Entry 8Q3I (electron microscopy, 3.11 A resolution); this record covers chains C and H of the 8 polymer chains in the assembly.

[Chain C]
Name: DNA-directed RNA polymerase subunit beta
From: Mycolicibacterium smegmatis MC2 155
Notes: EC 2.7.7.6
UniProt: P60281 (RPOB_MYCS2); numbering as in UniProt (aligned over 1-1169)
Sequence (1169 residues; each row starts with the number of its first residue):
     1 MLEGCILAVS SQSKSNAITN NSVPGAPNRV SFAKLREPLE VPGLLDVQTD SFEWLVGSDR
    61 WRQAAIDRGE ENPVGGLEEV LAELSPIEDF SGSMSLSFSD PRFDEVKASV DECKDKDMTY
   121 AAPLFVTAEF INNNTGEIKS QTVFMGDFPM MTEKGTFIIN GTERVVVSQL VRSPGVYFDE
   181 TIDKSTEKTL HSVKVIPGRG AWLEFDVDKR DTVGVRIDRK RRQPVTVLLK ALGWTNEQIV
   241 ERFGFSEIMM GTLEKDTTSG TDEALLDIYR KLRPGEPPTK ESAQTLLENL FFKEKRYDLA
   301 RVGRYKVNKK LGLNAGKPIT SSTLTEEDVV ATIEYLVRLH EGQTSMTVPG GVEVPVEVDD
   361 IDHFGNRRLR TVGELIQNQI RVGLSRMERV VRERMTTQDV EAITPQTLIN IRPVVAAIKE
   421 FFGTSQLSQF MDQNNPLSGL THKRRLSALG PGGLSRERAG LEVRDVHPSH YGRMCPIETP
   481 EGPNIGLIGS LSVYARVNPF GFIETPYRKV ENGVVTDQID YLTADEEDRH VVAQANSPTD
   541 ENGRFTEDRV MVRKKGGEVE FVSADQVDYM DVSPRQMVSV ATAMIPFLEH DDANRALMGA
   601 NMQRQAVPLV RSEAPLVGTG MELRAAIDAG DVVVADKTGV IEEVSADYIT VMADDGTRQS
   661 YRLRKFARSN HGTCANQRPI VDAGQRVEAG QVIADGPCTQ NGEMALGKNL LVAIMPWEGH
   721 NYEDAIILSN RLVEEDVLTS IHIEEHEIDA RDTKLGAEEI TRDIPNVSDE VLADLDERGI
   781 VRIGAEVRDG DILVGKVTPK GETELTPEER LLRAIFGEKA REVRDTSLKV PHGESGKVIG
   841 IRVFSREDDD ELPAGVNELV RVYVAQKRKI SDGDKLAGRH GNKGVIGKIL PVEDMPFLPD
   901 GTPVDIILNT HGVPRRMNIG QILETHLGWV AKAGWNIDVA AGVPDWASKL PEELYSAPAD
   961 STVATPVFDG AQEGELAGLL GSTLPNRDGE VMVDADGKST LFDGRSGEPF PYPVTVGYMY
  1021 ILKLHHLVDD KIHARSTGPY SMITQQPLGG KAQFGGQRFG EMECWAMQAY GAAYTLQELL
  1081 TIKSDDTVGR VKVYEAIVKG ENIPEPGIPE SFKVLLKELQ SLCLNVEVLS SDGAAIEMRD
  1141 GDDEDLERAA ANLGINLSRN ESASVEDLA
Disordered / not traced: 1-20, 801-822, 1136-1169
UniProt features mapped onto this chain:
  - mutagenesis: Gln429 (Q429K/L: Rifampicin (Rif) resistant), Asp432 (D432V: Rifampicin (Rif) resistant; D432Y: Rifampicin (Rif) resistant; RbpA no longer rescues transcription in the presence of Rif. Decreased affinity for Rif, no change in affinity for RbpA), His442 (H442D/L/P/R/Y: Rifampicin (Rif) resistant), Arg445 (R445L/P: Rifampicin (Rif) resistant), Ser447 (S447L/P/W: Rifampicin (Rif) resistant; RbpA no longer rescues transcription in the presence of Rif, decreased affinity for Rif, no change in affinity for RbpA; tested in the Leu mutation), Leu449 (L449P: Rifampicin (Rif) resistant)

[Chain H]
Name: Helicase
From: Mycolicibacterium smegmatis MC2 155
UniProt: I7G5V9 (I7G5V9_MYCS2); residues 1-736 here = UniProt positions 1-736
Sequence (736 residues; row label = number of the first residue in the row):
     1 MSGRDYEDEL QSERDYVAGL YARLDAERAQ SQRRYAAALR EHGGTAVERD AEVRALAKDI
    61 ARLNVADNGL CFGRLDTLDD ARLYIGRLGI FDRDNDFEPL LLDWRAPMAR PFYVATAANP
   121 ENMRRRRQFH TLGRKVVDFT DEILGRPTGA EHDATNDAAL LAAVNAPRGE GMRDIVATIQ
   181 AEQDQVIRLD HTGVLVIEGG PGTGKTVVAL HRVAYLLYTY RKQMERHGVL VVGPTPAFLD
   241 HIGRVLPSLG ESDAVFMTPG DFVPGLHVTA EDTPEAAEVK GSLKILDVLK AAVADRQELP
   301 SEPIPIDLSD VTMRIDAETA KWARDEARKT GLPHNEARAE FVDVVTYVVT ERAVARIGRG
   361 WLTRDDKHAW EKMRADVVGE LEDHEQFNAA LDALWPILTP EDVLAQLYTS HERLRAAGAP
   421 ECLWRADGEA WTVSDVPLLD ELVDLLGRNK AADEAAERER REEEAYAAGV LDLMVDREDL
   481 MDDEDHLLAQ DLIDAEELAD RFKEQDNREL SERAAADREW TYGHVVVDEA QELSEMDWRL
   541 LMRRCPRRSF TIVGDLAQRR SPAGARSWGA MLDSYVPGRW VYKSLSVNYR TPAEIMAVAA
   601 AVLAEFAPDA TPPDSVRACG VAPWARQVTD DDIASAIAEF VSEEAGREGT SVVIGPPDVP
   661 GTVPPSETKG LEFDAVLVVE PERILADGPR GAAELYVALT RATQRLGVLY RDALPQALAG
   721 LAEGDAAATV EQRTSA
Disordered / not traced: 1, 475-505, 723-736
What the authors report for this chain:
  - mutagenesis - T206E, E529S/Q558N: abolished catalytic activity on ATP

[Interface between chain C and chain H]
Pairs across the interface - 19 pairs, chain C then chain H:
  Ser185(C) with Arg513(H)
  Thr186(C) with Arg513(H); Trp520(H)
  Glu187(C) with Arg226(H); Arg513(H)
  Lys188(C) with His227(H); Thr521(H), hydrogen bond
  Lys209(C) with Thr521(H)
  Arg210(C) with Glu519(H), hydrogen bond (side chain-backbone); Thr521(H); Pro546(H)
  Asp211(C) with His227(H), salt bridge; Thr521(H), hydrogen bond
  Glu247(C) with Arg547(H); Arg548(H); Arg579(H), salt bridge
  His340(C) with Arg547(H)
  Glu341(C) with Gln223(H); Arg547(H), salt bridge
Interface residues without a listed pair, chain C (12 interface residues in all): Ile248, Gly342
Interface residues without a listed pair, chain H (13 interface residues in all): Lys222, Arg543

[Overview]
12 residues of chain C and 13 residues of chain H are in contact, with 3 hydrogen bonds and 3 salt bridges.
Polar pairs include Asp211(C)-His227(H), Glu247(C)-Arg579(H) and Glu341(C)-Arg547(H). UniProt lists 6
mutagenesis sites on chain C. From the paper: T206E and E529S/Q558N of chain H abolish catalytic activity on
ATP.
Chain C is DNA-directed RNA polymerase subunit beta and chain H is Helicase, both from Mycolicibacterium
smegmatis MC2 155; the structure, Mycobacterium smegmatis RNA polymerase in complex with HelD, SigA and RbpA
in State I, was determined by electron microscopy, deposited together with 8QN8, 8QTI, 8QU6, 8R2M, 8R3M, 8R6P
and 8R6R.
